Entry 7E9G (electron microscopy, 3.50 A resolution); this record covers chains R and A of the 8 polymer chains in the assembly.

== Chain R ==
Molecule: Metabotropic glutamate receptor 2
Source organism: Homo sapiens
Notes: engineered mutation(s): S601A
Reference sequence: Q14416 (GRM2_HUMAN); residue numbers follow UniProt; this construct covers 19-825
Sequence (817 residues; each row starts with the number of its first residue):
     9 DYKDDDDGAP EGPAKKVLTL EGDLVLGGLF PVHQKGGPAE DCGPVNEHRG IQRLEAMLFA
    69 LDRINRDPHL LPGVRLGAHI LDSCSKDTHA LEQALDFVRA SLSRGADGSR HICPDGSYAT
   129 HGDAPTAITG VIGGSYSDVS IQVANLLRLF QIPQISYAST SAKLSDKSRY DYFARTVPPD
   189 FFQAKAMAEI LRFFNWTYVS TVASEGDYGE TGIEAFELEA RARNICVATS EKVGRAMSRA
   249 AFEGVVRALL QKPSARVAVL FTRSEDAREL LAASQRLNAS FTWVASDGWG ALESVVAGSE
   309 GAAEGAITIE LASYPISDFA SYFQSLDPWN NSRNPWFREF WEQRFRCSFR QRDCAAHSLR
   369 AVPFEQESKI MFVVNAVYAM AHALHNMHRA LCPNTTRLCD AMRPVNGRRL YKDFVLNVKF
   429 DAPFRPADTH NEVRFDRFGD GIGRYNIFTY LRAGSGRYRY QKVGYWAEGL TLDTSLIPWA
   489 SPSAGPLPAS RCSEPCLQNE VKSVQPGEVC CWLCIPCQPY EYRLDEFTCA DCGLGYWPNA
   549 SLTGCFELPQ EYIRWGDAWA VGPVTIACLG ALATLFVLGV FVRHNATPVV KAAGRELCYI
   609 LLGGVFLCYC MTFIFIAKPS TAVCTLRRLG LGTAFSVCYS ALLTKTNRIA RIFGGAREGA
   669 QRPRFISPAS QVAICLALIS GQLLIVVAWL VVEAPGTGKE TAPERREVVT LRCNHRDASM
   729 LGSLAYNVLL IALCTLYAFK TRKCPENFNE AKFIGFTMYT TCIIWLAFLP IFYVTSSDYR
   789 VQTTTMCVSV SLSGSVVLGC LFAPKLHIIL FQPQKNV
Unresolved in the structure: 9-22, 111-135, 817-825
Sequence notes: expression tag (9-18); conflict Ala601 (Ser in Q14416)
Cystine bridges: Cys50-Cys92, Cys234-Cys518, Cys355-Cys362, Cys400-Cys407, Cys500-Cys519, Cys504-Cys522, Cys525-Cys537, Cys540-Cys553, Cys632-Cys721
Ligand contacts:
  - 40F ((1S,2S,5R,6S)-2-aminobicyclo[3.1.0]hexane-2,6-dicarboxylic acid): Arg57, Arg61, Ser143, Tyr144, Ser145, Ala166, Ser167, Thr168, Tyr216, Arg271, Asp295, Gly296, Lys377
  - HZR (1-butyl-3-chloranyl-4-(4-phenylpiperidin-1-yl)pyridin-2-one): Leu639, Phe643, Tyr647, Arg724, Met728, Leu732, Asn735, Ile739, Trp773, Leu774, Leu777, Phe780, Ser784
UniProt features mapped onto this chain:
  - region: Ala677 to Ala685 (Important for interaction with HTR2A)
  - binding site (L-glutamate): Arg57, Arg61, Ser145, Ala166, Thr168, Asp295, Lys377
  - glycosylation (N-linked (GlcNAc...) asparagine): Asn203, Asn286, Asn338, Asn402, Asn547
  - mutagenesis: Ala677 (A677S: Impairs interaction with HTR2A), Ala681 (A681F: Impairs interaction with HTR2A), Ala685 (A685G: Impairs interaction with HTR2A)

== Chain A ==
Molecule: Guanine nucleotide-binding protein G(i) subunit alpha-1
Source organism: Homo sapiens
Reference sequence: P63096 (GNAI1_HUMAN); residue numbers follow UniProt; this construct covers 1-354
Sequence (354 residues; numbered 1 to 354; the number before each row is that of its first residue):
     1 MGCTLSAEDK AAVERSKMID RNLREDGEKA AREVKLLLLG AGESGKNTIV KQMKIIHEAG
    61 YSEEECKQYK AVVYSNTIQS IIAIIRAMGR LKIDFGDSAR ADDARQLFVL AGAAEEGFMT
   121 AELAGVIKRL WKDSGVQACF NRSREYQLND SAAYYLNDLD RIAQPNYIPT QQDVLRTRVK
   181 TTGIVETHFT FKDLHFKMFD VGAQRSERKK WIHCFEGVTA IIFCVALSDY DLVLAEDEEM
   241 NRMHASMKLF DSICNNKWFT DTSIILFLNK KDLFEEKIKK SPLTICYPEY AGSNTYEEAA
   301 AYIQCQFEDL NKRKDTKEIY THFTCSTDTK NVQFVFDAVT DVIIKNNLKD CGLF
Unresolved in the structure: 1-5, 56-181
Sequence notes: engineered mutation Asn47 (Ser in P63096), Ala203 (Gly in P63096), Ala245 (Glu in P63096), Ser326 (Ala in P63096)
UniProt features mapped onto this chain:
  - region: Lys35 to Lys46, Thr48 (G1 motif), Asp173 to Thr181 (G2 motif), Phe196 to Gly202, Gln204, Arg205 (G3 motif), Ile265 to Asp272 (G4 motif), Thr324, Cys325, Thr327 to Thr329 (G5 motif)
  - binding site (GTP): Glu43 to Lys46, Thr48, Ser151, Leu175 to Thr181, Asp200 to Gly202, Gln204, Asn269 to Asp272
  - binding site (Mg(2+)): Thr181
  - modified residue: Arg178 (ADP-ribosylarginine), Gln204 (Deamidated glutamine), Cys351 (ADP-ribosylcysteine)
  - lipidation: Gly2 (N-myristoyl glycine), Cys3 (S-palmitoyl cysteine)
  - natural variant: Gly40 (G40C: In NEDHISB; G40R: In NEDHISB), Gly45 (G45D: In NEDHISB), Thr48 (T48I: In NEDHISB; T48K: In NEDHISB), Gln52 (Q52P: In NEDHISB), Ser75 (deletion: In NEDHISB; uncertain significance), Gln172 (deletion: In NEDHISB), Asp173 (D173V: In NEDHISB), Glu186 to Phe189 (deletion: In NEDHISB; uncertain significance), Cys224 (C224Y: In NEDHISB), Lys270 (K270N: In NEDHISB; K270R: In NEDHISB), Asp272 (D272G: In NEDHISB), Val332 (V332E: In NEDHISB; uncertain significance)
  - mutagenesis: Gly42 (G42R: Abolishes switch to an activated conformation and dissociation from beta and gamma subunits upon GTP binding. Abolishes interaction with RGS family members), Glu116 (E116L: Enhances interaction (inactive GDP-bound) with RGS14), Gln147 (Q147L: Enhances interaction (inactive GDP-bound) with RGS14)

== Chain R / chain A interface ==
Pairs across the interface (27):
  Lys599(R) - Gly352(A)
  Lys599(R) - Leu353(A)
  Ala600(R) - Leu353(A)
  Arg656(R) - Cys351(A)
  Arg656(R) - Leu353(A)
  Arg659(R) - Asn347(A)
  Arg659(R) - Leu348(A)
  Arg659(R) - Leu353(A)
  Ile660(R) - Ile344(A)
  Ile660(R) - Leu348(A)  hydrophobic
  Ala664(R) - Thr340(A)
  Arg665(R) - Asp193(A)  salt bridge
  Glu666(R) - Arg32(A)  salt bridge
  Glu666(R) - Asp193(A)
  Glu666(R) - Leu194(A)
  Gly667(R) - Arg32(A)
  Gly667(R) - Leu194(A)
  Ala668(R) - Ala31(A)  hydrogen bond (backbone-backbone)
  Ala668(R) - Val34(A)  hydrophobic
  Ala668(R) - Ile343(A)  hydrophobic
  Gln669(R) - Ala31(A)
  Gln669(R) - Arg32(A)
  Arg670(R) - Asn347(A)
  Arg670(R) - Asp350(A)  salt bridge
  Ile674(R) - Cys351(A)
  Pro676(R) - Cys351(A)
  Phe756(R) - Leu348(A)  hydrophobic
Other interface residues (no listed pair), chain R (17 interface residues in all): Gly663, Pro671
Other interface residues (no listed pair), chain A (17 interface residues in all): Lys192, Thr219, Phe354

== Overview ==
Chain R and chain A each contribute 17 residues to their interface, with 1 hydrogen bond and 3 salt bridges.
Among the polar pairs are Arg665(R)-Asp193(A), Glu666(R)-Arg32(A) and Arg670(R)-Asp350(A). Chain R binds
compound 40F and compound HZR.
Chain R is Metabotropic glutamate receptor 2 and chain A is Guanine nucleotide-binding protein G(i) subunit
alpha-1, both from Homo sapiens; the structure, Cryo-EM structure of Gi-bound metabotropic glutamate receptor
mGlu2, was determined by electron microscopy (same publication as 7E9H).
